3VKZ - chain A; structure by X-ray diffraction, 1.84 A resolution.

Chain A:
Protein: 3-isopropylmalate dehydrogenase
Organism: Shewanella oneidensis
Notes: EC 1.1.1.85
UniProt: Q8E9N3 (LEU3_SHEON); residues 2-364 here = UniProt positions 2-364
Chain sequence (375 residues; numbered -10 to 364; the number before each row is that of its first residue; numbers below 1 keep their minus sign (Met-10 is residue -10)):
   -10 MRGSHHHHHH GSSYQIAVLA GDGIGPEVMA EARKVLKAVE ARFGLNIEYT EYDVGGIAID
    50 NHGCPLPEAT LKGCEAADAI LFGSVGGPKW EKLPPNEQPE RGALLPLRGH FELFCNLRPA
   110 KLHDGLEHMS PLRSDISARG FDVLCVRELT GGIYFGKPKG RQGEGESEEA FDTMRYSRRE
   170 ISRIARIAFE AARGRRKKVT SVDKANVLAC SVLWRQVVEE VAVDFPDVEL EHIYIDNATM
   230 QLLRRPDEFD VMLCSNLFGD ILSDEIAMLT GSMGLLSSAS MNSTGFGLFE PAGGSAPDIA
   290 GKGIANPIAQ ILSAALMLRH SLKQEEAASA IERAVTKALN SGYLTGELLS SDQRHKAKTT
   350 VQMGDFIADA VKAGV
Disordered / not traced: -10 to 0
Construct notes: expression tag (-10 to 1)
Metal / ion sites: Ca2+: Asp249, Asp253 (together with 3-isopropylmalic acid)
Ligand contacts: 3-isopropylmalic acid (IPM): Glu89, Arg90, Leu93, Leu94, Arg97, Arg107, Arg136, Tyr143, Lys193, Asn195, Val196, Asp225, Asp249, Asp253
Swiss-Prot annotation at these positions:
  - binding site (NAD(+)): Gly283 to Asn295
  - binding site (substrate): Arg97, Arg107, Arg136, Asp225
  - binding site (Mg(2+)): Asp225, Asp249, Asp253
  - site (Important for catalysis): Tyr143, Lys193
Reported in the primary citation:
  - catalytic residues: Tyr143, Lys193, Asp225 (citing earlier work)
  - binding site for 3-isopropylmalic acid: Arg97, Arg136
  - self-association interface (contacts with another copy of this molecule); pairs are residue here / residue on that copy: Pro120-Leu232, Leu121-Leu121

Summary:
Chain A binds 3-isopropylmalic acid. Asp249 and Asp253 coordinate Ca2+. UniProt lists 13 NAD+-binding
residues, 4 substrate-binding residues and 3 Mg2+-binding residues. From the paper: catalytic residues Tyr143,
Lys193 and Asp225; a binding site for 3-isopropylmalic acid at Arg97 and Arg136.
Chain A is 3-isopropylmalate dehydrogenase (Shewanella oneidensis); the structure, 3-isopropylmalate
dehydrogenase from Shewanella oneidensis MR-1 at atmospheric pressure, was determined by X-ray diffraction,
deposited together with 3VL2, 3VL3, 3VL4, 3VL6 and 3VL7.
